5XM0 - chains E and I of the 10 polymer chains in the assembly; structure by X-ray diffraction, 2.87 A resolution.

[Chain E]
Protein: Histone H3.3
Organism: Mus musculus
UniProt: P84244 (H33_MOUSE); residues 0-135 here correspond to UniProt positions 1-136 (UniProt number = residue number + 1)
Amino-acid sequence (139 residues; each row starts with the number of its first residue; numbers below 1 keep their minus sign (Gly-3 is residue -3)):
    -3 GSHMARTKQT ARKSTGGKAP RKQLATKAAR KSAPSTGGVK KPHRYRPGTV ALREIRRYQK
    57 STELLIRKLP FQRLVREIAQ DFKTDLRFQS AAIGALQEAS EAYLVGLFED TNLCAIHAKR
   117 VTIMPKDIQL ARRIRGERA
Unresolved in the structure: -3 to 37, 135
Construct notes: expression tag (-3 to -1)
Swiss-Prot annotation at these positions:
  - site: Ser31 (Interaction with ZMYND11)
  - modified residue: Arg2 (Asymmetric dimethylarginine), Thr3 (Phosphothreonine), Lys4 (Allysine), Gln5 (5-glutamyl dopamine), Thr6 (Phosphothreonine), Arg8 (Citrulline), Lys9 (N6,N6,N6-trimethyllysine), Ser10 (ADP-ribosylserine), Thr11 (Phosphothreonine), Lys14 (N6-(2-hydroxyisobutyryl)lysine), Arg17 (Asymmetric dimethylarginine), Lys18 (N6-(2-hydroxyisobutyryl)lysine), Lys23 (N6-(2-hydroxyisobutyryl)lysine), Arg26 (Citrulline), Lys27 (N6,N6,N6-trimethyllysine), Ser28 (ADP-ribosylserine), Ser31 (Phosphoserine), Lys36 (N6,N6,N6-trimethyllysine), Lys37 (N6-butyryllysine), Tyr41 (Phosphotyrosine) and 9 more in UniProt
  - lipidation: Lys18 (N6-decanoyllysine)

[Chain I]
Molecule: 146-nt DNA strand
Organism: Homo sapiens
Sequence (146 nucleotides; numbered 1 to 146; the number before each row is that of its first residue):
     1 ATCAATATCC ACCTGCAGAT TCTACCAAAA GTGTATTTGG AAACTGCTCC ATCAAAAGGC
    61 ATGTTCAGCT GAATTCAGCT GAACATGCCT TTTGATGGAG CAGTTTCCAA ATACACTTTT
   121 GGTAGAATCT GCAGGTGGAT ATTGAT

[Interface between chain E and chain I]
Residue-residue contacts - 30 pairs, chain E then chain I:
  His39(E) - DA5(I)  phosphate contact
  His39(E) - DT6(I)  phosphate contact
  Arg40(E) - DG81(I)  base contact
  Arg40(E) - DA82(I)  hydrogen bond to the base
  Arg40(E) - DA83(I)  hydrogen bond to the sugar
  Tyr41(E) - DT6(I)  hydrogen bond to the phosphate
  Tyr41(E) - DA7(I)  sugar contact
  Tyr41(E) - DA82(I)  sugar contact
  Tyr41(E) - DA83(I)  hydrogen bond to the phosphate
  Pro43(E) - DG81(I)  phosphate contact
  Pro43(E) - DA82(I)  sugar contact
  Gly44(E) - DG81(I)  hydrogen bond to the phosphate
  Gly44(E) - DA82(I)  hydrogen bond to the phosphate
  Thr45(E) - DA82(I)  hydrogen bond to the phosphate
  Val46(E) - DA82(I)  hydrogen bond to the phosphate
  Val46(E) - DA83(I)  phosphate contact
  Ala47(E) - DA82(I)  hydrogen bond to the phosphate
  Arg49(E) - DA7(I)  phosphate contact
  Arg49(E) - DT8(I)  salt bridge to the phosphate
  Lys56(E) - DC9(I)  salt bridge to the phosphate
  Arg63(E) - DT90(I)  hydrogen bond to the phosphate
  Arg63(E) - DT91(I)  salt bridge to the phosphate
  Lys64(E) - DT91(I)  hydrogen bond to the phosphate
  Leu65(E) - DT90(I)  phosphate contact
  Leu65(E) - DT91(I)  hydrogen bond to the phosphate
  Pro66(E) - DT90(I)  phosphate contact
  Arg69(E) - DT90(I)  salt bridge to the phosphate
  Asp81(E) - DG100(I)  phosphate contact
  Arg83(E) - DA99(I)  hydrogen bond to the sugar
  Arg83(E) - DG100(I)  sugar contact
Also at the interface, not in a pair above, chain E (20 interface residues in all): Arg42, Glu50, Thr118
Also at the interface, not in a pair above, chain I (13 interface residues in all): DT80

[Summary]
20 residues of chain E face 13 of chain I across their interface, with 13 hydrogen bonds and 4 salt bridges.
Polar pairs include Arg40(E)-DA82(I), Arg40(E)-DA83(I) and Arg83(E)-DA99(I).
Here chain E is Histone H3.3 (Mus musculus) and chain I is a 146-nt DNA strand (Homo sapiens). Entry 5XM0 (The
mouse nucleosome structure containing H2A, H2B type3-A, H3.3, and H4) was determined by X-ray diffraction,
deposited together with 5XM1.
